Entry 5JTQ (solution NMR); this record covers chains A and D of the 6 polymer chains in the assembly.

Chain A (and D):
Protein: Protein-export protein SecB
Source organism: Escherichia coli O157:H7
Notes: chain D of this document is another copy of the same molecule, construct and numbering; everything in this record applies to it too
UniProtKB: P0AG88 (SECB_ECO57); residues 1-155 here = UniProt positions 1-155
Sequence (155 residues; numbered 1 to 155; the number before each row is that of its first residue):
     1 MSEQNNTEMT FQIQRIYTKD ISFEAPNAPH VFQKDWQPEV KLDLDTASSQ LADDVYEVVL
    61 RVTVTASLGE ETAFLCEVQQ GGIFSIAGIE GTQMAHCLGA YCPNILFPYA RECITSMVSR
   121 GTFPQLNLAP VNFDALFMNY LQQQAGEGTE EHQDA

How chain A and chain D interact:
Contacting residue pairs (4):
  Ser-119(A) / Ser-119(D)
  Arg-120(A) / Arg-120(D)
  Thr-122(A) / Gln-125(D)
  Gln-125(A) / Thr-122(D)

Overview:
Chain A and chain D each contribute 4 residues to their interface.
Both chains are Protein-export protein SecB (Escherichia coli O157:H7). Entry 5JTQ (The structure of chaperone
SecB in complex with unstructured MBP binding site d) was determined by solution NMR (same publication as
5JTL, 5JTM, 5JTN, 5JTO, 5JTP and 5JTR).
